PDB entry 4V93 | electron microscopy, 8.10 A resolution (very low resolution: no residue pairs are listed; an interface is given only as per-side residue counts) | chains B1 and Cz of the 180 polymer chains in the assembly

Chain B1:
Molecule: Extracellular globin-4
From: Lumbricus terrestris
UniProtKB: P13579 (GLB4_LUMTE); numbering as in UniProt (aligned over 1-151)
Chain sequence (151 residues; row label = number of the first residue in the row):
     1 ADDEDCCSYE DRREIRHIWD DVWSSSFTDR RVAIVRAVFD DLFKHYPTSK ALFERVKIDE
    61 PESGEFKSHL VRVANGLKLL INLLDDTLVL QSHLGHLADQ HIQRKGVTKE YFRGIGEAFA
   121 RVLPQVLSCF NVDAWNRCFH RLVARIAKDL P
Disordered / not traced: 1-4
Sequence notes: conflict Lys78 (Asp in P13579)
UniProt features mapped onto this chain:
  - binding site (heme b): His101

Chain Cz:
Molecule: Hemoglobin chain D1
From: Lumbricus terrestris
UniProtKB: O61233 (O61233_LUMTE); residues -10 to 147 here correspond to UniProt positions 1-158 (UniProt number = residue number + 11)
Chain sequence (158 residues; numbered -10 to 147; the number before each row is that of its first residue; numbers below 1 keep their minus sign (Met-10 is residue -10)):
   -10 MKVFVAVFLL AFATYVSAEC LVTESLKVKL QWASAFGHAH ERVAFGLELW RDIIDDHPEI
    50 KAPFSRVRGD NIYSPEFGAH SQRVLSGLDI TISMLDTPDM LAAQLAHLKV QHVERNLKPE
   110 FFDIFLKHLL HVLGDRLGTH FDFGAWHDCV DQIIDGIK
Disordered / not traced: -10 to 7

How chain B1 and chain Cz interact:
At this resolution (8 A) residue pairs are not listed: 23 residues of chain B1 and 24 of chain Cz lie at the interface.

Overview:
23 residues of chain B1 face 24 of chain Cz across their interface. From UniProt: heme b-binding residue
His101(B1) on chain B1.
Here chain B1 is Extracellular globin-4 and chain Cz is Hemoglobin chain D1, both from Lumbricus terrestris.
Entry 4V93 (Fitted coordinates for Lumbricus terrestris hemoglobin cryo-EM complex (EMD-2627)) was determined
by electron microscopy.
